5TT3 - chains A and B; structure by X-ray diffraction, 2.20 A resolution.

Chain A (and B):
Molecule: Alpha-carbonic anhydrase
From: Helicobacter pylori (strain ATCC 700392 / 26695)
Notes: engineered mutation(s): N-terminal extension GIDFPT (cloning artefact); chain B of this document is another copy of the same molecule, construct and numbering; everything in this record applies to it too
UniProt: A0A0M3KL20 (A0A0M3KL20_HELPY); residues 14-247 here correspond to UniProt positions 1-234 (UniProt number = residue number - 13)
Amino-acid sequence (234 residues; each row starts with the number of its first residue):
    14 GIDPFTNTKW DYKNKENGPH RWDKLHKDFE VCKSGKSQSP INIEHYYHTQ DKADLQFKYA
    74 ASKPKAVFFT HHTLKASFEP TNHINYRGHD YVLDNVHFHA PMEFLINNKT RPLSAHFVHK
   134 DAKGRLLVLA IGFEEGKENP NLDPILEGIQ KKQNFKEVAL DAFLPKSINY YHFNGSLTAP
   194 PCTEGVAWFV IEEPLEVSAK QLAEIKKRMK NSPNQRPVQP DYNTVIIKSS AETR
Not modelled in the structure: 14-21, 164-166 (chain B: 14-21, 28-32, 83-84, 160-166)
Disulfides: Cys-45/Cys-195
Metal / ion sites: Zn2+: His-110, His-112, His-129 (together with 6-ethoxy-1,3-benzothiazole-2-sulfonamide)
Ligand contacts: 6-ethoxy-1,3-benzothiazole-2-sulfonamide (EZL): His-110, His-112, Glu-116, His-129, Val-131, Val-141, Leu-190, Thr-191, Ala-192, Pro-193, Pro-194, Trp-201

How chain A and chain B interact:
Contacting residue pairs (45; chain A residue first):
  Lys-49(A) / Glu-197(B)
  Lys-49(A) / Gly-198(B)
  Ser-50(A) / Ser-50(B)
  His-58(A) / Arg-100(B)
  Tyr-59(A) / Arg-100(B)
  Tyr-60(A) / Asp-64(B)
  Tyr-60(A) / Tyr-99(B)  hydrogen bond
  Tyr-60(A) / Arg-100(B)
  Tyr-60(A) / His-185(B)
  Tyr-60(A) / Ile-240(B)  hydrophobic
  His-61(A) / Thr-62(B)  hydrogen bond (backbone-side chain)
  His-61(A) / Asp-64(B)  salt bridge
  Thr-62(A) / Tyr-60(B)
  Thr-62(A) / His-61(B)  hydrogen bond (side chain-backbone)
  Gln-63(A) / Tyr-60(B)
  Gln-63(A) / His-61(B)  hydrogen bond (side chain-backbone)
  Asp-67(A) / Tyr-60(B)  hydrogen bond
  Tyr-99(A) / Tyr-60(B)  hydrogen bond
  Arg-100(A) / His-58(B)
  Arg-100(A) / Tyr-60(B)
  Arg-138(A) / Tyr-235(B)
  His-185(A) / Tyr-60(B)
  His-185(A) / Val-238(B)
  Phe-186(A) / Val-238(B)  hydrophobic
  Asn-187(A) / Tyr-235(B)
  Asn-187(A) / Asn-236(B)
  Asn-187(A) / Thr-237(B)
  Asn-187(A) / Val-238(B)  hydrogen bond (side chain-backbone)
  Glu-197(A) / Lys-49(B)
  Glu-197(A) / Glu-197(B)
  Gly-198(A) / Lys-49(B)
  Tyr-235(A) / Asn-187(B)  hydrogen bond (backbone-side chain)
  Tyr-235(A) / Gly-198(B)
  Asn-236(A) / Tyr-104(B)  hydrogen bond
  Asn-236(A) / Arg-138(B)  hydrogen bond
  Asn-236(A) / Asn-187(B)  hydrogen bond (backbone-side chain)
  Thr-237(A) / Arg-100(B)
  Thr-237(A) / Asn-187(B)
  Val-238(A) / His-185(B)
  Val-238(A) / Phe-186(B)  hydrophobic
  Val-238(A) / Asn-187(B)  hydrogen bond (backbone-side chain)
  Val-238(A) / Val-238(B)
  Val-238(A) / Ile-240(B)  hydrophobic
  Ile-240(A) / Tyr-60(B)  hydrophobic
  Ile-240(A) / Ile-240(B)  hydrophobic
Interface residues without a listed pair, chain A (25 interface residues in all): Tyr-104, Lys-136, Asp-234
Interface residues without a listed pair, chain B (24 interface residues in all): Gln-63, Thr-196, Asp-234

In short:
25 residues of chain A and 24 residues of chain B are in contact; the contacts include 12 hydrogen bonds and 1
salt bridge. Among the polar pairs are His-61(A)/Asp-64(B), Tyr-60(A)/Tyr-99(B) and His-61(A)/Thr-62(B). Chain
A binds 6-ethoxy-1,3-benzothiazole-2-sulfonamide. His-110(A), His-112(A) and His-129(A) coordinate Zn2+.
Chain A and chain B are both Alpha-carbonic anhydrase (Helicobacter pylori (strain ATCC 700392 / 26695)); the
structure, Crystal structure of the complex of Helicobacter pylori alpha-carbonic anhydrase with
ethoxzolamide, was determined by X-ray diffraction, deposited together with 5TV3 and 5TUO.
